PDB entry 4EGZ | X-ray diffraction, 2.30 A resolution | chains B and T of the 4 polymer chains in the assembly

[Chain B]
Name: Arabinose metabolism transcriptional repressor
Source organism: Bacillus subtilis
Notes: fragment: N-terminus domain
UniProtKB: P96711 (ARAR_BACSU); residue numbers follow UniProt; this construct covers 1-68
Amino-acid sequence (88 residues; row label = number of the first residue in the row; numbers below 1 keep their minus sign (Met-19 is residue -19)):
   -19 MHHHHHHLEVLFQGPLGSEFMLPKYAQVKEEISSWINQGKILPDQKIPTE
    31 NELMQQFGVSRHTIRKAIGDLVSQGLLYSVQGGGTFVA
Not modelled in the structure: -19 to -15
Sequence notes: expression tag (-19 to 0)
Curated features (UniProtKB/Swiss-Prot):
  - DNA-binding region: Glu30 to Gly49 (H-T-H motif)
Reported in the primary citation:
  - binding site for the 21-nt DNA strand: Arg41, His42, Gln61
  - binding site for the 21-nt DNA strand (chain T): Lys4, Tyr5, Arg41, His42, Thr43, Gln61, Gly62
  - binding site for acetate ion: Arg41
  - mutagenesis - E30A, H42A: decreased binding to ORA1 (citing earlier work)

[Chain T]
Molecule: 21-nt DNA strand
Sequence (21 nucleotides; numbered 699 to 719; the number before each row is that of its first residue):
   699 AAATTTGTCCGTATACATTTT

[How chain B and chain T interact]
Contacting residue pairs (20; chain B residue first):
  Pro3(B) - DC708(T)  phosphate contact
  Pro3(B) - DG709(T)  phosphate contact
  Lys4(B) - DG709(T)  hydrogen bond to the phosphate
  Lys4(B) - DT710(T)  salt bridge to the phosphate
  Tyr5(B) - DC708(T)  hydrogen bond to the phosphate
  Tyr5(B) - DG709(T)  hydrogen bond to the phosphate
  Val39(B) - DT710(T)  phosphate contact
  Ser40(B) - DT710(T)  hydrogen bond to the phosphate
  His42(B) - DT710(T)  base contact
  Thr43(B) - DG709(T)  sugar contact
  Thr43(B) - DT710(T)  hydrogen bond to the phosphate
  Lys46(B) - DC708(T)  phosphate contact
  Gln61(B) - DT716(T)  hydrogen bond to the base
  Gln61(B) - DT717(T)  sugar contact
  Gln61(B) - DT718(T)  sugar contact
  Gly62(B) - DT717(T)  base contact
  Gly62(B) - DT718(T)  sugar contact
  Gly62(B) - DT719(T)  sugar contact
  Gly63(B) - DT718(T)  phosphate contact
  Gly63(B) - DT719(T)  phosphate contact
Other interface residues (no listed pair), chain B (15 interface residues in all): Val-10, Gly38, Arg41, Val60
Other interface residues (no listed pair), chain T (10 interface residues in all): DA711, DA713, DA715

[Overview]
15 residues of chain B and 10 residues of chain T are in contact; the contacts include 6 hydrogen bonds and 1
salt bridge. Polar contacts include Gln61(B)-DT716(T), Lys4(B)-DG709(T) and Tyr5(B)-DC708(T). From the paper:
a binding site for the 21-nt DNA strand (chain T) at Lys4(B), Tyr5(B) and Arg41(B) among others; E30A and H42A
of chain B reduce binding to ORA1.
Here chain B is Arabinose metabolism transcriptional repressor (Bacillus subtilis) and chain T is a 21-nt DNA
strand. Entry 4EGZ (Crystal Structure of AraR(DBD) in complex with operator ORR3) was determined by X-ray
diffraction, deposited together with 4EGY and 4H0E.
